Entry 1S49 (X-ray diffraction, 3.00 A resolution); this record covers chain A.

[Chain A]
Name: RNA-dependent RNA polymerase
Source organism: Bovine viral diarrhea virus 1
UniProtKB: P19711 (POLG_BVDVN); residues 71-679 here correspond to UniProt positions 3340-3948 (UniProt number = residue number + 3269)
Amino-acid sequence (609 residues; each row starts with the number of its first residue):
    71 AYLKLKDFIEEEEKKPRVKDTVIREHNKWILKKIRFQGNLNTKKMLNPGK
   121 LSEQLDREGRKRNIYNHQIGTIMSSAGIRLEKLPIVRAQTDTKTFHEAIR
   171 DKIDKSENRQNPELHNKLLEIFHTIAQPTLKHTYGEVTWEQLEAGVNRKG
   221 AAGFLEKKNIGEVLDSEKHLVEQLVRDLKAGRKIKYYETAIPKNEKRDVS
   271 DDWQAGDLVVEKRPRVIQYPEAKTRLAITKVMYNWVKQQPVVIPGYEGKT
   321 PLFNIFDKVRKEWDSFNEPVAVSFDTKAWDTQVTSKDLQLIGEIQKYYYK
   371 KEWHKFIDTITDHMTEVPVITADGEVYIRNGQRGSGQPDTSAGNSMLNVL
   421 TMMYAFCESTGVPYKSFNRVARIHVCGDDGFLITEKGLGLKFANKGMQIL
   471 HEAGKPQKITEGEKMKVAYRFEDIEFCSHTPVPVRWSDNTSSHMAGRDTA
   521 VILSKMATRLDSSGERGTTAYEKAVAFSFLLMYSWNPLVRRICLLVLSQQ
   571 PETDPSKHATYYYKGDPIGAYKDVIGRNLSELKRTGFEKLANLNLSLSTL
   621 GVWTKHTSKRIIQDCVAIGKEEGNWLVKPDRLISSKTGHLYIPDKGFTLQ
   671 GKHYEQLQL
Not modelled in the structure: 71-91
Modified / non-standard residues: Mse115, Mse143, Mse302, Mse384, Mse416, Mse422, Mse423, Mse467, Mse485, Mse514, Mse526, Mse552 (selenomethionine; parent Met)
Sequence notes: modified residue (115, 143, 302, 384, 416, 422-423, 467, 485, 514, 526, 552)
Residues lining bound ligands: GTP (guanosine-5'-triphosphate): E265, K266, E317, T320, P321, L322, C497, S498, R517, K525, R529, Y581, L677
Reported in the primary citation:
  - binding site for GTP: T320, P321, L322, C497, S498, R517, K525, R529, Y581, L677
  - mutagenesis - C497A, S498A, R517A: abolished catalytic activity on de novo (citing earlier work)
  - mutagenesis - C497A, S498A, R517A: decreased catalytic activity on primer-dependent (elongative) (citing earlier work)

[Overview]
Chain A binds GTP. The paper reports a binding site for GTP at T320, P321 and L322 among others; C497A, S498A
and R517A abolish catalytic activity on de novo.
Chain A is RNA-dependent RNA polymerase (Bovine viral diarrhea virus 1); the structure, Crystal Structure of
RNA-dependent RNA polymerase construct 1 (residues 71-679) from bovine viral diarrhea virus complexed ..., was
determined by X-ray diffraction together with 1S48 and 1S4F from the same study.
